PDB entry 8IMG | X-ray diffraction, 1.80 A resolution | chains A and B

Chain A (and B):
Protein: Cyclic GMP-AMP synthase
From: Homo sapiens
Notes: EC 2.7.7.86; chain B of this document is another copy of the same molecule, construct and numbering; everything in this record applies to it too
UniProt: Q8N884 (CGAS_HUMAN); numbering as in UniProt (aligned over 157-522)
Sequence (366 residues; numbered 157 to 522; the number before each row is that of its first residue):
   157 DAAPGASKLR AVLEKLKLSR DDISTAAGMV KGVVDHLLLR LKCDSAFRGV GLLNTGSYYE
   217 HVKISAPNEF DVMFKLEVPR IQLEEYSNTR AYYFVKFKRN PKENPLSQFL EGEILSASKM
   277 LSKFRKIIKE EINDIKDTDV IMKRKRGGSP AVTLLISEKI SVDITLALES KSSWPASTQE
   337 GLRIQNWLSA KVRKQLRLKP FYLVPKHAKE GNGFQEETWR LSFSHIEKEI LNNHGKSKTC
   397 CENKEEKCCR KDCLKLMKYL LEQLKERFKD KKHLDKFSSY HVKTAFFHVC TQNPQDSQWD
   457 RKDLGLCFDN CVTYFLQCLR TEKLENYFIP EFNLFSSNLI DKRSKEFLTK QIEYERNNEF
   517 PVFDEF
Disordered / not traced: 157-160, 211-213, 218, 253, 258-259, 292-295, 301-303, 306, 366-368, 521-522 (chain B: 157-160, 210-212, 256-258, 289, 292-295, 303, 306, 315, 366-368, 521-522)
Bound ions: Zn2+: His390, Cys396, Cys397, Cys404
UniProt features mapped onto this chain:
  - region: Lys384 to Lys407 (DNA-binding)
  - motif: Leu169 to Leu174 (Nuclear export signal), Asp295 to Ser305 (Nuclear localization signal), Lys299 to Arg302 (KRKR-loop), Lys427 to His429 (KKH-loop)
  - binding site (GTP): Thr211, Asp319, Arg376 to Glu383
  - binding site (ATP): Ser213, Glu225 to Asp227, Ser380 to Glu383, Lys414, Ser435 to Lys439
  - binding site (Mg(2+)): Glu225, Asp227, Asp319
  - binding site (2',3'-cGAMP): Asp227, Asp319, Lys362, Arg376
  - binding site (Zn(2+)): His390, Cys396, Cys397, Cys404
  - site: Asp157, Ala158 (Cleavage), Lys187 (Important for preferential detection of curved long DNA), Leu195 (Important for preferential detection of curved long DNA), Arg255 (Arginine-anchor), Asp319, Ile320 (Cleavage)
  - modified residue: Asp191 (PolyADP-ribosyl aspartic acid), Asn210 (Microbial infection: Deamidated asparagine), Ser213 (Phosphoserine), Tyr215 (Phosphotyrosine), Glu286 (5-glutamyl polyglutamate), Ser305 (Phosphoserine), Glu314 (5-glutamyl glutamate), Lys384 (N6-acetyllysine), Asn389 (Microbial infection: Deamidated asparagine), Lys392 (N6-acetyllysine), Lys394 (N6-acetyllysine), Lys414 (N6-acetyllysine), Ser434 (Phosphoserine), Ser435 (Phosphoserine), Gln451 (Microbial infection: Deamidated glutamine), Gln454 (Microbial infection: Deamidated glutamine), Lys506 (N6-methyllysine)
  - lipidation (S-palmitoyl cysteine): Cys404, Cys405, Cys474
  - cross-link (Glycyl lysine isopeptide (Lys-Gly)): Lys173 (interchain with G-Cter in ubiquitin), Lys231 (interchain with G-Cter in SUMO), Lys285 (interchain with G-Cter in ubiquitin), Lys347 (interchain with G-Cter in SUMO), Lys384 (interchain with G-Cter in SUMO), Lys394 (interchain with G-Cter in SUMO), Lys411 (interchain with G-Cter in ubiquitin), Lys414 (interchain with G-Cter in ubiquitin), Lys427 (interchain with G-Cter in ubiquitin), Lys428 (interchain with G-Cter in ubiquitin), Lys479 (interchain with G-Cter in SUMO)
  - natural variant: Gly303 (G303E: Found in patients with tumors), Lys432 (K432T: Found in patients with uterine endometrioid carcinoma)
  - mutagenesis: Asp157 (D157A: No effect on type I IFN and RSAD2 induction. Highly decreases cleavage by CASP1 and enhances type I IFN and enhances RSAD2 induction upon DNA virus infection ...), Leu169 to Leu174 (Abolished export from the nucleus to the cytosol in response to DNA stimulation), Lys171 to Leu174 (Abolishes DNA-binding but does not affect translocation to the nucleus following treatment with etoposide; when associated with A-407), Lys171 (K171A: No effect on stimulation of interferon production), Leu172 (L172A: Impaired type-I interferon production in response to DNA stimulation), Lys173 (K173A: Strongly reduces enzyme activity and stimulation of interferon production; when associated with A-176. No effect on stimulation of interferon production ...), Leu174 (L174N: Strongly reduces enzyme activity and stimulation of interferon production), Arg176 (R176A: Strongly reduces enzyme activity and stimulation of interferon production; when associated with A-173), Lys187 (K187N: Induces alteration of the DNA-binding surface and leads to increased synthesis of cyclic GMP-AMP (cGAMP); when associated with R-195), Asp191 (D191A: Abolished poly-ADP-ribosylation by PARP1, stimulating interferon production), Leu195 (L195R: Induces alteration of the DNA-binding surface and leads to increased synthesis of cyclic GMP-AMP (cGAMP); when associated with N-187), Asn210 to Tyr214 (Abolishes DNA-binding but does not affect translocation to the nucleus following treatment with etoposide; when associated with A-384), 59 further mutagenesis entries in UniProt

How chain A and chain B interact:
Pairs across the interface (29; chain A residue first):
  Gln341(A) - Thr395(B)
  Leu344(A) - Lys394(B)
  Ser345(A) - Lys394(B)
  Ser345(A) - Thr395(B)
  Ser345(A) - Glu398(B)
  Ala346(A) - Glu398(B)  hydrogen bond (backbone-side chain)
  Lys347(A) - Asn388(B)  hydrogen bond (side chain-backbone)
  Lys347(A) - Asn389(B)
  Lys347(A) - Glu398(B)  hydrogen bond (backbone-side chain)
  Asn388(A) - Lys347(B)  hydrogen bond (backbone-side chain)
  Asn389(A) - Lys347(B)
  Asn389(A) - Lys394(B)  hydrogen bond
  Gly391(A) - Lys394(B)  hydrogen bond (backbone-side chain)
  Lys392(A) - Ser393(B)
  Lys392(A) - Lys394(B)  hydrogen bond (backbone-backbone)
  Lys392(A) - Thr395(B)  hydrogen bond
  Ser393(A) - Lys392(B)
  Lys394(A) - Leu344(B)
  Lys394(A) - Ser345(B)
  Lys394(A) - Asn389(B)  hydrogen bond
  Lys394(A) - Gly391(B)  hydrogen bond (side chain-backbone)
  Lys394(A) - Lys392(B)  hydrogen bond (backbone-backbone)
  Lys394(A) - Lys394(B)
  Thr395(A) - Gln341(B)
  Thr395(A) - Ser345(B)
  Thr395(A) - Lys392(B)  hydrogen bond
  Glu398(A) - Ser345(B)
  Glu398(A) - Ala346(B)  hydrogen bond (side chain-backbone)
  Glu398(A) - Lys347(B)  hydrogen bond (side chain-backbone)
Other interface residues (no listed pair), chain A (17 interface residues in all): Trp343, Gln351, His390, Glu402
Other interface residues (no listed pair), chain B (16 interface residues in all): Gln351, His390, Glu402

Summary:
Chain A and chain B form an interface of 17 and 16 residues respectively; the contacts include 14 hydrogen
bonds. Among the polar pairs are Ala346(A)-Glu398(B), Lys347(A)-Asn388(B) and Lys347(A)-Glu398(B).
Chain A and chain B are both Cyclic GMP-AMP synthase (Homo sapiens); the structure, Human cGAS catalytic
domain bound with C20, was determined by X-ray diffraction (same publication as 8IME and 8IMF).
